Entry 7D06 (electron microscopy, 3.10 A resolution); this record covers chains D and L of the 12 polymer chains in the assembly.

# Chain D
Name: Intermembrane phospholipid transport system permease protein MlaE
From: Acinetobacter baumannii
UniProtKB: V5V9F4 (V5V9F4_ACIBA); residue numbers follow UniProt; this construct covers 1-258
Amino-acid sequence (258 residues; row label = number of the first residue in the row):
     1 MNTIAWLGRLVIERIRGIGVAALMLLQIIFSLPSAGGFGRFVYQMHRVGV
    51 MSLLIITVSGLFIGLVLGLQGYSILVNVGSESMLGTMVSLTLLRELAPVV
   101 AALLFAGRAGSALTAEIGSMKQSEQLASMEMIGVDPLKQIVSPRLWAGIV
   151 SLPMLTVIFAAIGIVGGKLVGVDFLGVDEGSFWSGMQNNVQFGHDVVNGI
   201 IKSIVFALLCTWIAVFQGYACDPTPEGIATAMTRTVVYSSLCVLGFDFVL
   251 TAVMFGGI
Not modelled in the structure: 257-258

# Chain L
Name: MCE family protein
From: Acinetobacter baumannii
UniProtKB: V5V921 (V5V921_ACIBA); numbering as in UniProt (aligned over 1-226)
Amino-acid sequence (226 residues; numbered 1 to 226; the number before each row is that of its first residue):
     1 MKSRTSELAVGIFVIIFGIALFFLAMKVSGLVGTNLSDGYTMKAQFDNVN
    51 GLKPRAKVTMSGVTIGRVDSITLDPVTRLATVTFDLDGKLTSFNAEQLKE
   101 VQKNALDELRYSSDYTQATPAQQKTMEQQLISNMNSITSIDEDAYIMVAT
   151 NGLLGEKYLKIVPGGGLNYLKRGDTISNTQGTMDLEDLISKFITGGGAGK
   201 VAAGSSSAEEKAPASTDSSAQPSFVE
Not modelled in the structure: 1-2, 194-226

# Chain D / chain L interface
Residue-residue contacts - 16 pairs, chain D then chain L:
  Met-1(D) / Arg-4(L)  hydrogen bond (backbone-side chain)
  Met-1(D) / Leu-8(L)  hydrophobic
  Asn-2(D) / Arg-4(L)
  Ile-4(D) / Glu-7(L)
  Ile-4(D) / Leu-8(L)
  Ile-4(D) / Gly-11(L)
  Ile-4(D) / Ile-12(L)  hydrophobic
  Ala-5(D) / Arg-4(L)
  Ala-5(D) / Glu-7(L)
  Leu-7(D) / Gly-11(L)
  Leu-7(D) / Val-14(L)  hydrophobic
  Leu-7(D) / Ile-15(L)  hydrophobic
  Gly-8(D) / Glu-7(L)
  Gly-8(D) / Gly-11(L)
  Arg-9(D) / Glu-7(L)  salt bridge
  Val-11(D) / Val-10(L)  hydrophobic
Other interface residues (no listed pair), chain D (9 interface residues in all): Ile-12
Other interface residues (no listed pair), chain L (9 interface residues in all): Ser-6

# In short
The chain D/chain L interface involves 9 residues from each chain, with 1 hydrogen bond and 1 salt bridge.
Polar pairs include Arg-9(D)/Glu-7(L) and Met-1(D)/Arg-4(L).
Chain D is Intermembrane phospholipid transport system permease protein MlaE and chain L is MCE family
protein, both from Acinetobacter baumannii; the structure, Cryo EM structure of the nucleotide free
Acinetobacter MlaFEDB complex, was determined by electron microscopy together with 7D08, 7D09 and 7D0A from
the same study.
